7NEZ - chains A and B of the 6 polymer chains in the assembly; structure by electron microscopy, 3.39 A resolution.

Chain A (and B):
Protein: ATP-binding cassette sub-family G member 2
Organism: Homo sapiens
Notes: EC 7.6.2.2; chain B of this document is another copy of the same molecule, construct and numbering; everything in this record applies to it too
UniProt: Q9UNQ0 (ABCG2_HUMAN); residues 1-655 here = UniProt positions 1-655
Chain sequence (655 residues; each row starts with the number of its first residue):
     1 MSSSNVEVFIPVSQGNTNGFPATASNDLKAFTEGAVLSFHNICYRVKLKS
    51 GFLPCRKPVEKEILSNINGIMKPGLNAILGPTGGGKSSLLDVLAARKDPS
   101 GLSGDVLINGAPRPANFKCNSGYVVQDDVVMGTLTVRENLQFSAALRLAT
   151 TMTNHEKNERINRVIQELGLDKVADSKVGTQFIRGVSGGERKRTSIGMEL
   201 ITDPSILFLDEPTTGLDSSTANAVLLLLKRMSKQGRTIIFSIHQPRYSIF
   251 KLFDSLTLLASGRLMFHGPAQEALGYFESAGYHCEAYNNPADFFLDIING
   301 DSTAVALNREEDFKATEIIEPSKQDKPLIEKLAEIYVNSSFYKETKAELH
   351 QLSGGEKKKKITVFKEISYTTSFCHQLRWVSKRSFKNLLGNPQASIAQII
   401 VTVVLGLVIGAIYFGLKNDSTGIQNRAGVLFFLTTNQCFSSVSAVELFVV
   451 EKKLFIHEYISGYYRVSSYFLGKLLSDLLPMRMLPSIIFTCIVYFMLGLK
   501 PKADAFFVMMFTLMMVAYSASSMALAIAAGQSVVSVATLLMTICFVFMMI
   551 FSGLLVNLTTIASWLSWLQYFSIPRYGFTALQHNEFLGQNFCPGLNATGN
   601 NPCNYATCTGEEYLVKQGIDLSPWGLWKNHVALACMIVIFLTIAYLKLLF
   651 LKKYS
Unresolved in the structure: 1-34, 47-60, 302-327, 355-371, 655
Disulfide bonds: Cys592-Cys608
Small-molecule neighbours:
  - N-acetylglucosamine (NAG; 2-acetamido-2-deoxy-beta-D-glucopyranose): Asn596, Thr598, Gly599
  - topotecan, hycamtin (TTC; (S)-10-[(dimethylamino)methyl]-4-ethyl-4,9-dihydroxy-1H-pyrano[3',4':6,7]inolizino[1,2-b]-quinoline-3,14(4h,12h)-dione): Asn436, Phe439, Ser440, Thr542, Val546, Met549
From the paper describing this entry:
  - binding site for topotecan, hycamtin: Phe439, Thr542, Met549
  - mutagenesis - N436A, F439A: abolished catalytic activity on topotecan, hycamtin
  - mutagenesis - N436A, F439A: decreased catalytic activity

How chain A and chain B interact:
Disulfides between the chains: Cys603(A)-Cys603(B)
Residue-residue contacts - 63 pairs, chain A then chain B:
  Ser219(A) - Asn299(B)
  Gln244(A) - Gln244(B)
  Tyr247(A) - Tyr287(B)
  Cys284(A) - Tyr287(B)
  Ala286(A) - Tyr247(B)
  Tyr287(A) - Tyr247(B)
  Tyr287(A) - Cys284(B)  hydrophobic
  Tyr287(A) - Glu285(B)
  Tyr287(A) - Asn288(B)
  Tyr287(A) - Pro290(B)
  Asn288(A) - Tyr287(B)
  Asn288(A) - Asn288(B)
  Asn289(A) - Asn289(B)
  Pro290(A) - Tyr287(B)
  Asn299(A) - Ser219(B)
  Leu405(A) - Phe547(B)  hydrophobic
  Val408(A) - Phe547(B)  hydrophobic
  Ile409(A) - Ile550(B)  hydrophobic
  Ile412(A) - Phe551(B)  hydrophobic
  Ile412(A) - Val556(B)  hydrophobic
  Tyr413(A) - Ile550(B)
  Tyr413(A) - Leu555(B)  hydrogen bond (side chain-backbone)
  Tyr413(A) - Val556(B)  hydrophobic
  Ser420(A) - Tyr605(B)
  Thr421(A) - Asn557(B)
  Thr421(A) - Thr560(B)
  Gln424(A) - Gly553(B)  hydrogen bond (side chain-backbone)
  Gln424(A) - Leu554(B)  hydrogen bond (side chain-backbone)
  Gln424(A) - Asn557(B)
  Gln424(A) - Gln617(B)  hydrogen bond
  Asn425(A) - Val556(B)
  Asn425(A) - Asn557(B)
  Asn425(A) - Thr560(B)
  Gly428(A) - Leu555(B)
  Phe431(A) - Leu555(B)  hydrophobic
  Phe432(A) - Val546(B)  hydrophobic
  Phe432(A) - Ile550(B)  hydrophobic
  Val546(A) - Phe432(B)  hydrophobic
  Phe547(A) - Leu405(B)  hydrophobic
  Phe547(A) - Val408(B)  hydrophobic
  Ile550(A) - Ile409(B)  hydrophobic
  Ile550(A) - Tyr413(B)
  Phe551(A) - Ile412(B)  hydrophobic
  Gly553(A) - Gln424(B)  hydrogen bond (backbone-side chain)
  Leu554(A) - Gln424(B)  hydrogen bond (backbone-side chain)
  Leu555(A) - Tyr413(B)  hydrogen bond (backbone-side chain)
  Leu555(A) - Gln424(B)
  Leu555(A) - Gly428(B)
  Leu555(A) - Phe431(B)  hydrophobic
  Val556(A) - Tyr413(B)  hydrophobic
  Val556(A) - Asn425(B)
  Asn557(A) - Thr421(B)
  Asn557(A) - Gln424(B)
  Asn557(A) - Asn425(B)  hydrogen bond (backbone-side chain)
  Thr560(A) - Thr421(B)
  Cys592(A) - Tyr605(B)  hydrophobic
  Pro593(A) - Tyr605(B)
  Cys603(A) - Cys603(B)  disulfide
  Tyr605(A) - Ser420(B)
  Tyr605(A) - Pro593(B)
  Tyr605(A) - Ala606(B)
  Ala606(A) - Tyr605(B)
  Gln617(A) - Gln424(B)  hydrogen bond
Also at the interface, not in a pair above, chain A (44 interface residues in all): Ser218, Glu285, Val429, Ile561, Leu565, Lys616
Also at the interface, not in a pair above, chain B (45 interface residues in all): Ser218, Ala286, Asp292, Val429, Ile561, Leu565, Cys592, Lys616

Summary:
Chain A and chain B form an interface of 44 and 45 residues respectively; the contacts include 1 disulfide
bond and 9 hydrogen bonds. Among the polar pairs are Tyr413(A)-Leu555(B), Gln424(A)-Gly553(B) and
Gln424(A)-Leu554(B). The paper reports a binding site for topotecan, hycamtin at Phe439(A), Thr542(A) and
Met549(A); N436A and F439A of chain A abolish catalytic activity on topotecan, hycamtin.
Both chains are ATP-binding cassette sub-family G member 2 (Homo sapiens). Entry 7NEZ (Structure of
topotecan-bound ABCG2) was determined by electron microscopy (same publication as 7NEQ and 7NFD).
